6P7V - chains B and A of the 4 polymer chains in the assembly; structure by electron microscopy, 4.00 A resolution.

== Chain B (and A) ==
Name: Cep3
Organism: Kluyveromyces lactis
Notes: chain A of this document is another copy of the same molecule, construct and numbering; everything in this record applies to it too
UniProtKB: Q6CRD4 (Q6CRD4_KLULA); residue numbers follow UniProt; this construct covers 1-634
Sequence (634 residues; row label = number of the first residue in the row):
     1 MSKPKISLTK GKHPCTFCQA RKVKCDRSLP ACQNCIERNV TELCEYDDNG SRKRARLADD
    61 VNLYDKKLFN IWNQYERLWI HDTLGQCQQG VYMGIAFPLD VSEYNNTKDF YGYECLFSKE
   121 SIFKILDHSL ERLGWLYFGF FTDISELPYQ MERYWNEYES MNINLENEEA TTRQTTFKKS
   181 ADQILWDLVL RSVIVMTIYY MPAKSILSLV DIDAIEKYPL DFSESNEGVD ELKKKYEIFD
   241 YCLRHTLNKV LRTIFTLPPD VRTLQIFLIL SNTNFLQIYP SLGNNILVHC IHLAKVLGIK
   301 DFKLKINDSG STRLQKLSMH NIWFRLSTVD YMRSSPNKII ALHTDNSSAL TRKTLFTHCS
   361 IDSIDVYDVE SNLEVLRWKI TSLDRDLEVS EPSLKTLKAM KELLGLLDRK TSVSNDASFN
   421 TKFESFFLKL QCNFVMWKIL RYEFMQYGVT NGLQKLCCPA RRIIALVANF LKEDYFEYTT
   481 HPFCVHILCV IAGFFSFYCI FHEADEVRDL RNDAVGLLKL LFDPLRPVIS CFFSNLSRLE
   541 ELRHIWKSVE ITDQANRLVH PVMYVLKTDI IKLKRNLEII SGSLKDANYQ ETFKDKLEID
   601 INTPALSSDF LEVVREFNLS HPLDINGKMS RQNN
Not modelled in the structure: 1-61, 83-95, 163-178, 221-230, 356-360, 549-557, 579-606, 619-634 (chain A: 1-61, 83-95, 163-178, 221-230, 348-371, 549-557, 579-606, 619-634)

== Chain B / chain A interface ==
Pairs across the interface - 40 pairs, chain B then chain A:
  Phe97(B) - Thr256(A)
  Leu99(B) - Thr256(A)  hydrogen bond (backbone-side chain)
  Leu99(B) - Leu257(A)  hydrophobic
  Asp100(B) - Arg252(A)
  Val101(B) - Arg252(A)
  Ser102(B) - Arg252(A)  hydrogen bond
  Asn105(B) - Asn105(A)  hydrogen bond
  Ser180(B) - Leu99(A)
  Leu251(B) - Phe255(A)  hydrophobic
  Arg252(B) - Asp100(A)
  Arg252(B) - Val101(A)  hydrogen bond (side chain-backbone)
  Arg252(B) - Ser102(A)  hydrogen bond
  Arg252(B) - Asn105(A)  hydrogen bond
  Thr253(B) - Leu99(A)
  Thr253(B) - Asp100(A)
  Phe255(B) - Leu251(A)  hydrophobic
  Phe255(B) - Ile254(A)  hydrophobic
  Phe255(B) - Phe255(A)  hydrophobic
  Phe255(B) - Asn285(A)
  Thr256(B) - Pro98(A)
  Thr256(B) - Leu99(A)  hydrogen bond (side chain-backbone)
  Thr256(B) - Val101(A)
  Thr256(B) - Leu251(A)
  Asn285(B) - Phe255(A)  hydrogen bond (side chain-backbone)
  Asn285(B) - His289(A)
  Asn285(B) - His292(A)
  Ile286(B) - Phe255(A)
  Val288(B) - Val288(A)  hydrophobic
  Val288(B) - His292(A)
  His292(B) - Val288(A)
  His292(B) - Asn337(A)  hydrogen bond (side chain-backbone)
  His292(B) - Lys338(A)
  Lys295(B) - Ile339(A)
  Val296(B) - Asn337(A)
  Asn337(B) - His292(A)
  Asn337(B) - Val296(A)
  Ile339(B) - Lys295(A)
  Ile340(B) - His292(A)
  Ile340(B) - Lys295(A)
  Ile340(B) - Ile340(A)  hydrophobic
Also at the interface, not in a pair above, chain B (29 interface residues in all): Lys179, Ala181, Ile184, Ile254, Leu257, Leu282, His289, Lys338
Also at the interface, not in a pair above, chain A (29 interface residues in all): Phe97, Ser180, Lys249, Thr253, Ser281, Ile286, Ile291

== In short ==
The chain B/chain A interface involves 29 residues from each chain, with 9 hydrogen bonds. Polar pairs include
Leu99(B)-Thr256(A), Ser102(B)-Arg252(A) and Asn105(B)-Asn105(A).
Both chains are Cep3 (Kluyveromyces lactis). Entry 6P7V (Structure of the K. lactis CBF3 core) was determined
by electron microscopy together with 6P7W and 6P7X from the same study.
